9FLB - chain A; structure by X-ray diffraction, 2.50 A resolution.

Chain A:
Protein: Serine/threonine-protein kinase haspin
Organism: Homo sapiens
Notes: EC 2.7.11.1
UniProtKB: Q8TF76 (HASP_HUMAN); residues 465-798 here = UniProt positions 465-798
Amino-acid sequence (357 residues; each row starts with the number of its first residue):
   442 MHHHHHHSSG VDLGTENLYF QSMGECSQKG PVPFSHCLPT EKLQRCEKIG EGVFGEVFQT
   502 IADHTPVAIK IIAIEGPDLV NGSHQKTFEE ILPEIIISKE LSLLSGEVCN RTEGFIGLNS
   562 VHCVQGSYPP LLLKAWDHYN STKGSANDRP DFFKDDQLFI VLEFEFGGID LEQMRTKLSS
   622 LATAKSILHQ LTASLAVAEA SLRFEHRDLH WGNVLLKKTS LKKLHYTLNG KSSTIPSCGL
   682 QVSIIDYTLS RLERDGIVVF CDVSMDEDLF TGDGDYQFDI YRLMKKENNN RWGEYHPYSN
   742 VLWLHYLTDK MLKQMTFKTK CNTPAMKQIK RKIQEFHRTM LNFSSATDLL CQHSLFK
Unresolved in the structure: 442-470
Differences from the reference sequence: initiating methionine (442); expression tag (443-464)
Bound ions: Na+: Glu-554, Phe-556, Ser-684
Residues lining bound ligands: A1IDB (5-(1-methylpyrazol-4-yl)-3-pyridin-4-yl-thieno[3,2-b]pyridine): Ile-490, Gly-491, Glu-492, Phe-495, Val-498, Gln-500, Ala-509, Lys-511, Glu-535, Ile-557, Phe-605, Glu-606, Phe-607, Gly-608, Gly-609, Leu-656, Ile-686, Asp-687
UniProt features mapped onto this chain:
  - active site: Asp-649 (Proton acceptor)
  - binding site (ATP): Ile-490 to Val-498, Lys-511, Glu-606 to Asp-611, Asp-649 to Asn-654, Asp-687 to Thr-689
What the authors report for this chain:
  - binding site for A1IDB: Gly-608

Summary:
Chain A binds compound A1IDB. Glu-554, Phe-556 and Ser-684 coordinate Na+. From UniProt: active-site residue
Asp-649 and 25 ATP-binding residues. From the paper: a binding site for A1IDB at Gly-608.
Chain A is Serine/threonine-protein kinase haspin (Homo sapiens); the structure, Crystal structure of haspin
(GSG2) in complex with MU1464, was determined by X-ray diffraction together with 9FLR, 9FLC, 9FLO and 9FLT
from the same study.
